7EG6 - chains G and J of the 11 polymer chains in the assembly; structure by electron microscopy, 3.10 A resolution.

Chain G:
Protein: Histone H2A type 1
From: Xenopus laevis
UniProt: P06897 (H2A1_XENLA); residues 1-129 here correspond to UniProt positions 2-130 (UniProt number = residue number + 1)
Amino-acid sequence (129 residues; numbered 1 to 129; the number before each row is that of its first residue):
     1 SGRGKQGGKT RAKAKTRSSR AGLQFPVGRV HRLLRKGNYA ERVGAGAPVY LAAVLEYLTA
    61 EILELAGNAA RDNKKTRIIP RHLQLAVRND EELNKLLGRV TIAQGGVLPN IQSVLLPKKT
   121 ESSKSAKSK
Unresolved in the structure: 1-11, 119-129
Differences from the reference sequence: conflict Arg99 (Gly100 in P06897), Ser123 (Ala124 in P06897)
Swiss-Prot annotation at these positions:
  - modified residue: Ser1 (N-acetylserine), Lys5 (N6-(2-hydroxyisobutyryl)lysine), Lys9 (N6-(2-hydroxyisobutyryl)lysine), Lys36 (N6-(2-hydroxyisobutyryl)lysine), Lys74 (N6-(2-hydroxyisobutyryl)lysine), Lys75 (N6-(2-hydroxyisobutyryl)lysine), Lys95 (N6-(2-hydroxyisobutyryl)lysine), Gln104 (N5-methylglutamine), Lys118 (N6-(2-hydroxyisobutyryl)lysine)
  - cross-link (Glycyl lysine isopeptide (Lys-Gly)): Lys13 (interchain with G-Cter in ubiquitin), Lys15 (interchain with G-Cter in ubiquitin), Lys119 (interchain with G-Cter in ubiquitin)

Chain J:
Molecule: 235-nt DNA strand
Sequence (235 nucleotides; each row starts with the number of its first residue; numbers below 1 keep their minus sign (DT-58 is residue -58)):
   -58 TAAAACCTCT ACAAATGTGG TATGGCTGAT TATGATCCTC TAGTACTTCT CGACAAGCTT
     2 CAGGATGTAT ATATCTGACA CGTGCCTGGA GACTAGGGAG TAATCCCCTT GGCGGTTAAA
    62 ACGCGGGGGA CAGCGCGTAC GTGCGTTTAA GCGGTGCTAG AGCTGTCTAC GACCAATTGA
   122 GCGGCCTCGG CACCGGGATT CTCCAGGGCG GCCGCGTATA GGGTCCATCA CATAA
Unresolved in the structure: -58 to 0, 147-176

Chain G / chain J interface:
Contacting residue pairs (14):
  Arg29(G) with DG122(J), phosphate contact; DC123(J), salt bridge to the phosphate
  Arg42(G) with DG112(J), hydrogen bond to the sugar; DA113(J), phosphate contact
  Val43(G) with DG112(J), sugar contact; DA113(J), hydrogen bond to the phosphate
  Gly44(G) with DG112(J), phosphate contact
  Ala45(G) with DG112(J), hydrogen bond to the phosphate
  Lys75(G) with DC132(J), phosphate contact; DA133(J), salt bridge to the phosphate
  Thr76(G) with DG131(J), sugar contact; DC132(J), hydrogen bond to the phosphate
  Arg77(G) with DG131(J), sugar contact; DC132(J), hydrogen bond to the phosphate
Also at the interface, not in a pair above, chain G (12 interface residues in all): Thr16, His31, Arg35, Glu41
Also at the interface, not in a pair above, chain J (8 interface residues in all): DA121

Overview:
12 residues of chain G face 8 of chain J across their interface, with 5 hydrogen bonds and 2 salt bridges.
Polar contacts include Arg42(G)-DG112(J), Val43(G)-DA113(J) and Ala45(G)-DG112(J).
Here chain G is Histone H2A type 1 (Xenopus laevis) and chain J is a 235-nt DNA strand. Entry 7EG6 (Snf5
Finger Helix bound to the nucleosome) was determined by electron microscopy (same publication as 7EGM and
7EGP).
